5NB3 - chains A and F of the 12 polymer chains in the assembly; structure by X-ray diffraction, 1.38 A resolution.

== Chain A (and F) ==
Protein: Phycoerythrin Alpha subunit
Organism: Phormidium rubidum A09DM
Notes: chain F of this document is another copy of the same molecule, construct and numbering; everything in this record applies to it too
Reference sequence: A0A0E3W010 (A0A0E3W010_9CYAN); residue numbers follow UniProt; this construct covers 1-160
Amino-acid sequence (164 residues; numbered 1 to 164; the number before each row is that of its first residue):
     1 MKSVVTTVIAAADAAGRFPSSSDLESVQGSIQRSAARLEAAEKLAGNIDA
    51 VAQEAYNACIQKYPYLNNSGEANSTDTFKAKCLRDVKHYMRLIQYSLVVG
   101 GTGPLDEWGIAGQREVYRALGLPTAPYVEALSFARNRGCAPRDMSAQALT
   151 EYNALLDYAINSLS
Covalent attachments: phycoerythrobilin (PEB) linked to Cys-82
Metal / ion sites: Na+: Asn-161, Ser-164 (shared with 1 residue of chain P)
Ligand contacts:
  - phycoerythrobilin (PEB), molecule 1: Leu-24, Glu-25, Gln-28
  - phycoerythrobilin (PEB), molecule 2: Arg-33, Gln-147, Thr-150, Glu-151
  - phycoerythrobilin (PEB), molecule 3: Lys-43, Leu-44, Asn-47, Ala-50, Val-51, Glu-54, Arg-137, Gly-138, Cys-139, Arg-142, Asp-143, Met-144, Tyr-152
  - phycoerythrobilin (PEB), molecule 4: Cys-59, Leu-66, Ala-72, Asn-73, Phe-78, Lys-81, Arg-84, Asp-85, Val-86, His-88, Tyr-89, Leu-92, Trp-108, Val-116, Tyr-117, Leu-120, Leu-122, Pro-123, Pro-126, Tyr-127

== How chain A and chain F interact ==
Residue-residue contacts (13; chain A residue first):
  Lys-62(A) / Glu-71(F)  salt bridge
  Tyr-63(A) / Glu-71(F)
  Tyr-65(A) / Tyr-65(F)  hydrophobic
  Glu-71(A) / Lys-62(F)
  Glu-71(A) / Tyr-63(F)
  Arg-114(A) / Arg-118(F)
  Arg-118(A) / Arg-114(F)
  Arg-118(A) / Leu-163(F)
  Arg-118(A) / Ser-164(F)  hydrogen bond (side chain-backbone)
  Ala-119(A) / Ser-164(F)
  Leu-163(A) / Arg-118(F)
  Ser-164(A) / Arg-118(F)  hydrogen bond (backbone-side chain)
  Ser-164(A) / Ala-119(F)
Other interface residues (no listed pair), chain F (10 interface residues in all): Ser-162

== In short ==
Chain A and chain F form an interface of 9 and 10 residues respectively, with 2 hydrogen bonds and 1 salt
bridge. Among the polar pairs are Lys-62(A)/Glu-71(F) and Arg-118(A)/Ser-164(F). Ligands of chain A: 3 copies
of phycoerythrobilin. Phycoerythrobilin is covalently linked to Cys-82(A).
Both chains are Phycoerythrin Alpha subunit (Phormidium rubidum A09DM). Entry 5NB3 (High resolution
C-phycoerythrin from marine cyanobacterium Phormidium sp. A09DM at pH 7.5) was determined by X-ray diffraction
together with 5NB4 from the same study.
